Entry 6VGC (X-ray diffraction, 2.37 A resolution); this record covers chains B and C of the 3 polymer chains in the assembly.

== Chain B (and C) ==
Protein: 5-lipoxygenase-activating protein
Organism: Homo sapiens
Notes: chain C of this document is another copy of the same molecule, construct and numbering; everything in this record applies to it too
Reference sequence: P20292 (AL5AP_HUMAN); residues 2-161 here = UniProt positions 2-161
Sequence (171 residues; each row starts with the number of its first residue; numbers below 1 keep their minus sign (Met-1 is residue -1)):
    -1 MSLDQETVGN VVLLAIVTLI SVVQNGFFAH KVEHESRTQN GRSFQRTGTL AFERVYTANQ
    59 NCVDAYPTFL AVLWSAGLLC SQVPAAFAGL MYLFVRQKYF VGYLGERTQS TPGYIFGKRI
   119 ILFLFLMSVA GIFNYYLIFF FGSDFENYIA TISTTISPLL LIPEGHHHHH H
Unresolved in the structure: -1, 38-40, 104-109, 158-169 (chain C: -1, 37-40, 104-108, 160-169)
Differences from the reference sequence: initiating methionine (-1); expression tag (0-1, 162-169); conflict Ala148 (Lys in P20292)
Swiss-Prot annotation at these positions:
  - mutagenesis: Val20 (V20A: Increased affinity for the inhibitor MK-591), Ala27 (A27V: Strongly decreased affinity for the inhibitor MK-591), Val30 (V30A: Strongly decreased affinity for the inhibitor MK-591), Asp62 (D62A: Decreased affinity for the inhibitor MK-591), Thr66 (T66A: Strongly decreased affinity for the inhibitor MK-591), Tyr112 (Y112A: Strongly decreased affinity for the inhibitor MK-591), Ile113 (I113A: Increased affinity for the inhibitor MK-591), Lys116 (K116A: Strongly increased affinity for the inhibitor MK-591), Phe123 (F123A: Decreased affinity for the inhibitor MK-591)
Bound ions: Ca2+: Gln58 (shared with 2 residues of chain A; Gln58(C) of chain C)
Small-molecule neighbours:
  - DG-031 (QY1; (2R)-cyclopentyl{4-[(quinolin-2-yl)methoxy]phenyl}acetic acid), molecule 1: Val21, Asn23, Gly24, Phe25, Ala27, His28, Asn57
  - DG-031 (QY1), molecule 2: Asp62, Ala63, Thr66, Tyr112, Ile113, Phe114, Lys116, Ile119, Leu120

== Interface between chain B and chain C ==
Residue-residue contacts - 43 pairs, chain B then chain C:
  Ser0(B) - Asn8(C)  hydrogen bond (backbone-side chain)
  Ser0(B) - Gly75(C)  hydrogen bond (side chain-backbone)
  Ser0(B) - Leu76(C)  hydrogen bond (backbone-backbone)
  Ser0(B) - Gln80(C)
  Leu1(B) - Leu76(C)  hydrogen bond (backbone-backbone)
  Gln3(B) - Tyr133(C)  hydrogen bond (side chain-backbone)
  Gln3(B) - Ile136(C)
  Gln3(B) - Phe137(C)
  Val6(B) - Leu77(C)  hydrophobic
  Val6(B) - Tyr133(C)  hydrophobic
  Gly7(B) - Tyr133(C)
  Val10(B) - Tyr134(C)
  Leu17(B) - Phe123(C)
  Leu17(B) - Ser126(C)
  Leu17(B) - Ile130(C)  hydrophobic
  Val20(B) - Thr66(C)
  Val20(B) - Val70(C)  hydrophobic
  Val21(B) - Phe123(C)  hydrophobic
  Asn23(B) - Thr66(C)  hydrogen bond
  Ala27(B) - Tyr112(C)
  Ala27(B) - Ile113(C)
  His28(B) - Ile113(C)
  Val30(B) - Tyr112(C)  hydrophobic
  Glu31(B) - Gly111(C)
  Glu31(B) - Tyr112(C)  hydrogen bond (side chain-backbone)
  Glu31(B) - Ile113(C)  hydrogen bond (side chain-backbone)
  Ser41(B) - Arg52(C)
  Ser41(B) - Thr109(C)
  Phe42(B) - Thr55(C)
  Phe42(B) - Asn59(C)
  Phe42(B) - Tyr101(C)
  Phe42(B) - Thr109(C)  hydrogen bond (backbone-side chain)
  Phe42(B) - Pro110(C)
  Phe42(B) - Tyr112(C)  hydrophobic
  Arg44(B) - Arg44(C)  hydrogen bond (side chain-backbone)
  Arg44(B) - Tyr54(C)
  Arg44(B) - Thr55(C)
  Tyr54(B) - Gln58(C)
  Asn57(B) - Tyr112(C)  hydrogen bond
  Gln58(B) - Gln58(C)
  Gln58(B) - Asp62(C)  hydrogen bond
  Val61(B) - Asp62(C)
  Tyr64(B) - Pro65(C)  hydrophobic
Interface residues without a listed pair, chain B (29 interface residues in all): Leu11, Ala13, Ile14, Thr16, Gln43, Pro65, Leu68
Interface residues without a listed pair, chain C (33 interface residues in all): Thr45, Ala69, Ser73, Cys78, Lys116

== Overview ==
Chain B and chain C form an interface of 29 and 33 residues respectively; the contacts include 12 hydrogen
bonds. Polar contacts include Ser0(B)-Asn8(C), Ser0(B)-Gly75(C) and Gln3(B)-Tyr133(C). Ligands of chain B:
DG-031. From UniProt: 9 mutagenesis sites on chain B.
Chain B and chain C are both 5-lipoxygenase-activating protein (Homo sapiens); the structure, Crystal
Structures of FLAP bound to DG-031, was determined by X-ray diffraction together with 6VGI and 6VL4 from the
same study.
